PDB entry 2JZ3 | solution NMR | chains A and C of the 3 polymer chains in the assembly

[Chain A]
Molecule: Suppressor of cytokine signaling 3
From: Mus musculus
Notes: fragment: SOCS box
Reference sequence: O35718 (SOCS3_MOUSE); residues 1-40 here correspond to UniProt positions 186-225 (UniProt number = residue number + 185)
Sequence (40 residues; numbered 1 to 40; the number before each row is that of its first residue):
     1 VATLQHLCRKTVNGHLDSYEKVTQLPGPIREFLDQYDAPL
Unresolved in the structure: 16-40
From the paper describing this entry:
  - contacts within the chain: Thr-3/His-6

[Chain C]
Molecule: Transcription elongation factor B polypeptide 1
From: Mus musculus
Reference sequence: P83940 (ELOC_MOUSE); numbering as in UniProt (aligned over 17-112)
Sequence (96 residues; numbered 17 to 112; the number before each row is that of its first residue):
    17 MYVKLISSDGHEFIVKREHALTSGTIKAMLSGPGQFAENETNEVNFREIP
    67 SHVLSKVCMYFTYKVRYTNSSTEIPEFPIAPEIALELLMAANFLDC

[Chain A / chain C interface]
Contacting residue pairs (29; chain A residue first):
  Val-1(A) / Tyr-76(C)
  Val-1(A) / Lys-80(C)
  Val-1(A) / Tyr-83(C)
  Val-1(A) / Thr-84(C)
  Val-1(A) / Ile-90(C)
  Ala-2(A) / Tyr-76(C)
  Ala-2(A) / Lys-80(C)
  Thr-3(A) / Tyr-76(C)
  Thr-3(A) / Asp-111(C)
  Thr-3(A) / Cys-112(C)
  Leu-4(A) / Lys-72(C)
  Leu-4(A) / Val-73(C)
  Leu-4(A) / Tyr-76(C)
  Leu-4(A) / Leu-103(C)
  Leu-4(A) / Ala-107(C)
  Gln-5(A) / Ala-107(C)
  Gln-5(A) / Asn-108(C)
  Gln-5(A) / Asp-111(C)
  Leu-7(A) / Tyr-76(C)
  Leu-7(A) / Glu-92(C)
  Leu-7(A) / Phe-93(C)
  Leu-7(A) / Ile-95(C)
  Cys-8(A) / Ala-100(C)
  Cys-8(A) / Leu-103(C)
  Cys-8(A) / Leu-104(C)
  Lys-10(A) / Phe-93(C)
  Thr-11(A) / Ile-95(C)
  Thr-11(A) / Ala-96(C)
  Val-12(A) / Leu-104(C)
Also at the interface, not in a pair above, chain A (12 interface residues in all): Arg-9, His-15
Also at the interface, not in a pair above, chain C (23 interface residues in all): Phe-77, Tyr-79, Pro-97, Leu-101, Leu-110
From the paper, about this interface:
  - specific contacts: Leu-4(A)/Tyr-76(C)
  - interface residues, chain A: Val-1(A), Leu-4(A), Leu-7(A), Cys-8(A), Val-12(A)

[Overview]
The interface between chain A and chain C involves 12 residues on one side and 23 on the other. The paper
describes a contact between Leu-4(A) and Tyr-76(C). The paper reports interface residues Val-1(A), Leu-4(A)
and Leu-7(A) among others; contacts within the chain involving Thr-3(A) and His-6(A).
Here chain A is Suppressor of cytokine signaling 3 and chain C is Transcription elongation factor B
polypeptide 1, both from Mus musculus. Entry 2JZ3 (SOCS box elonginBC ternary complex) was determined by
solution NMR.
